Entry 6ASX (electron microscopy, 3.80 A resolution); this record covers chains J and K of the 8 polymer chains in the assembly.

Chain J:
Protein: DNA-directed RNA polymerase subunit beta'
Source organism: Escherichia coli (strain K12)
Notes: EC 2.7.7.6
Reference sequence: P0A8T7 (RPOC_ECOLI); residues 1-1407 here = UniProt positions 1-1407
Sequence (1407 residues; row label = number of the first residue in the row):
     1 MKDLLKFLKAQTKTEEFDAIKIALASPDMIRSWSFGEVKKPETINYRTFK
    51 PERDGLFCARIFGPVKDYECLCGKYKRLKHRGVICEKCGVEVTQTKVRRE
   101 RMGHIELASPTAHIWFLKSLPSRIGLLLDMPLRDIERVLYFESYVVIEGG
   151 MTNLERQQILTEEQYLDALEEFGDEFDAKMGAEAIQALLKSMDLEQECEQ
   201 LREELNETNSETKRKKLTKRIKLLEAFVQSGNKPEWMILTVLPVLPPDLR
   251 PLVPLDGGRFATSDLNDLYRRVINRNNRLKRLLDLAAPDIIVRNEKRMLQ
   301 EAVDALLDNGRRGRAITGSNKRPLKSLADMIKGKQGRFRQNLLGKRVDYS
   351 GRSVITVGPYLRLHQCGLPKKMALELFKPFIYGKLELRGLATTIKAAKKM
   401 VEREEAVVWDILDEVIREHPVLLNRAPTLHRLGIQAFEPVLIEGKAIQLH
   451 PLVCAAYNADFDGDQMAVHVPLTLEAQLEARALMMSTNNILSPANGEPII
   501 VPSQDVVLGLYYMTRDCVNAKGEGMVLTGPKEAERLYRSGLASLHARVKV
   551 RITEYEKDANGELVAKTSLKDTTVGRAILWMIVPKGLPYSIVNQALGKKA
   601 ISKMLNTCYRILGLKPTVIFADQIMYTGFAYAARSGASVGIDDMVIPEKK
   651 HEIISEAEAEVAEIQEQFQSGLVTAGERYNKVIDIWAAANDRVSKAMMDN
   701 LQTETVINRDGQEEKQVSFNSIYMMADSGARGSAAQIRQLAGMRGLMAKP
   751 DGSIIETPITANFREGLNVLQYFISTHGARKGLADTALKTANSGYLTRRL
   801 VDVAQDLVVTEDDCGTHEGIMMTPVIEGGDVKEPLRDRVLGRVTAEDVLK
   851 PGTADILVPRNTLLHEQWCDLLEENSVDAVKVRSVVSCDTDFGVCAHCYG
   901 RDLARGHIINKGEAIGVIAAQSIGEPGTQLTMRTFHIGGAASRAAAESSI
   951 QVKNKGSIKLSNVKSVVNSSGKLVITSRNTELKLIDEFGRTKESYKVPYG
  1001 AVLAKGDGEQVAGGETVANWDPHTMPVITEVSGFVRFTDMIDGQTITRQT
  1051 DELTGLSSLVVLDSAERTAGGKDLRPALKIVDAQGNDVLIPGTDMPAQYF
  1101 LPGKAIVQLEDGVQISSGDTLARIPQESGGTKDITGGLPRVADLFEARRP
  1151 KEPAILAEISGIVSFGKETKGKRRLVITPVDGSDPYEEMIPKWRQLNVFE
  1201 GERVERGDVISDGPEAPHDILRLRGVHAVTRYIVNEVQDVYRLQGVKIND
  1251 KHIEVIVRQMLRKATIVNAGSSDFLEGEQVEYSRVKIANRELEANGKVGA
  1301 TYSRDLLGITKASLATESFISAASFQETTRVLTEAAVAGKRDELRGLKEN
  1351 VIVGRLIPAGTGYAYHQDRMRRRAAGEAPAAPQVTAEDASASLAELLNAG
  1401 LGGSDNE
Unresolved in the structure: 1-15, 934-945, 1127-1134, 1374-1407
UniProt features mapped onto this chain:
  - binding site (Zn(2+)): Cys70, Cys72, Cys85, Cys88, Cys814, Cys888, Cys895, Cys898
  - binding site (Mg(2+)): Asp460, Asp462, Asp464
  - modified residue: Lys983 (N6-acetyllysine)
What the authors report for this chain:
  - binding site for the 32-nt DNA strand: Arg346, Arg352
  - conformationally variable residues (helix shift): Leu788

Chain K:
Protein: DNA-directed RNA polymerase subunit omega
Source organism: Escherichia coli
Notes: EC 2.7.7.6
Reference sequence: P0A800 (RPOZ_ECOLI); numbering as in UniProt (aligned over 1-84)
Sequence (84 residues; numbered 1 to 84; the number before each row is that of its first residue):
     1 MARVTVQDAVEKIGNRFDLVLVAARRARQMQVGGKDPLVPEENDKTTVIA
    51 LREIEEGLINNQILDVRERQEQQEQEAAELQAVT
Unresolved in the structure: 1

How chain J and chain K interact:
Contacting residue pairs (33):
  His364(J) with Val4(K)
  Arg417(J) with Glu42(K), hydrogen bond (side chain-backbone); Asn43(K), hydrogen bond (side chain-backbone); Asp44(K), salt bridge
  Glu418(J) with Val48(K)
  Thr473(J) with Arg28(K)
  Leu474(J) with Ala27(K), hydrophobic; Arg28(K); Thr47(K)
  Glu475(J) with Ala24(K); Arg28(K), salt bridge
  Gln477(J) with Thr47(K), hydrogen bond
  Leu478(J) with Ala23(K); Ala24(K); Thr47(K); Leu51(K), hydrophobic
  Glu479(J) with Val20(K)
  Arg481(J) with Arg3(K); Leu51(K)
  Ala482(J) with Arg16(K), hydrogen bond (backbone-side chain); Val20(K), hydrophobic
  Leu483(J) with Arg16(K)
  Thr487(J) with Val4(K), hydrogen bond (side chain-backbone); Thr5(K)
  Asn488(J) with Arg16(K)
  Leu614(J) with Thr5(K); Gln7(K)
  Lys615(J) with Thr5(K)
  Arg905(J) with Arg16(K)
  Asn910(J) with Asn15(K)
  Gly1360(J) with Phe17(K)
  Thr1361(J) with Leu21(K)
  Ala1364(J) with Leu21(K), hydrophobic
Other interface residues (no listed pair), chain J (25 interface residues in all): Glu414, Val415, Met485, Glu913
Other interface residues (no listed pair), chain K (24 interface residues in all): Val6, Asp8, Gln31, Lys45, Thr46

Summary:
The interface between chain J and chain K involves 25 residues on one side and 24 on the other, with 5
hydrogen bonds and 2 salt bridges. Polar pairs include Arg417(J)-Asp44(K), Glu475(J)-Arg28(K) and
Arg417(J)-Glu42(K). From the paper: a binding site for the 32-nt DNA strand at Arg346(J) and Arg352(J);
conformational variability at Leu788(J).
Chain J is DNA-directed RNA polymerase subunit beta' (Escherichia coli (strain K12)) and chain K is
DNA-directed RNA polymerase subunit omega (Escherichia coli); the structure, CryoEM structure of E.coli his
pause elongation complex, was determined by electron microscopy together with 6BJS from the same study.
